2UUB - chains A and K of the 23 polymer chains in the assembly; structure by X-ray diffraction, 2.80 A resolution.

[Chain A]
Molecule: 16S Ribosomal RNA
Source organism: Thermus thermophilus
Sequence (1522 nucleotides; numbered 0 to 1544 plus 21 insertion-coded residues; 44 numbers in that range are skipped by the numbering (no residue carries them; nothing is unmodelled there); the number before each row is that of its first residue; a row labelled like 189A-189L holds insertion residues (189A, then the next letters in order); numbering starts at 0):
     0 UUUGUUGGAGAGUUUGAUCCUGGCUCAGGGUGAACGCUGGCGGCGUGCCU
    50 AAGACAUGCAAGUCGUGCGGGCCG
    76 CGGGGUUUU
    88 ACUCCG
    96 UGGUCAGCGGCGGACGGGUGAGUAACGCGUGGGU
  129A G
   130 ACCUACCCGGAAGAGGGGGACAACCCGGGGAAACUCGGGCUAAUCCCCCA
   180 UGUGGACCCG
189A-189L CCCCUUGGGGUG
   190 UGUCCAAAGGGCUUU
   216 GCCCGCUUCCGGAUGGGCCCGCGUCCCAUCAGCUAGUUGGUGGGGUAAUG
   266 GCCCACCAAGGCGACGACGGGUAGCCGGUCUGAGAGGAUGGCCGGCCACA
   316 GGGGCACUGAGACACGGGCCCCACUCCUACGGGAGGCAGCAGUUAGGAAU
   366 CUUCCGCAAUGGGCGCAAGCCUGACGGAGCGACGCCGCUUGGAGGAAGAA
   416 GCCCUUCGGGGUGUAAACUCCUGA
   441 ACCCGGGACGAAACCCCC
   460 GA
   470 CGAGGGGA
   479 CUGACGGUACCGGGGUAA
   498 UAGCGCCGGCCAACUCCGUGCCAGCAGCCGCGGUAAUACGGAGGGCGCGA
   548 GCGUUACCCGGAUUCACUGGGCGUAAAGGGCGUGUAGGCGGCCUGGGGCG
   598 UCCCAUGUGAAAGACCACGGCUCAACCGUGGGGGAGCGUGGGAUACGCUC
   648 AGGCUAGACGGUGGGAGAGGGUGGUGGAAUUCCCGGAGUAGCGGUGAAAU
   698 GCGCAGAUACCGGGAGGAACGCCGAUGGCGAAGGCAGCCACCUGGUCCAC
   748 CCGUGACGCUGAGGCGCGAAAGCGUGGGGAGCAAACCGGAUUAGAUACCC
   798 GGGUAGUCCACGCCCUAAACGAUGCGCGCUAGGUCUCUGGGUCU
   848 CCUGGGGGCCGAAGCUAACGCGUUAAGCGCGCCGCCUGGGGAGUACGGCC
   898 GCAAGGCUGAAACUCAAAGGAAUUGACGGGGGCCCGCACAAGCGGUGGAG
   948 CAUGUGGUUUAAUUCGAAGCAACGCGAAGAACCUUACCAGGCCUUGACAU
   998 GCUA
 1001A G
  1002 GGAACCCGGGUGAAAGCCUGGGGUGCCCC
1030A-1030D GCGA
  1031 GGGGAGCCCUAGCACAGGUGCUGCAUGGCCGUCGUCAGCUCGUGCCGUGA
  1081 GGUGUUGGGUUAAGUCCCGCAACGAGCGCAACCCCCGCCGUUAGUUGCCA
  1131 GCGGUUCGGCCGGGCACUCUAACGGGACUGCCCGCG
  1168 AAAGCGGGAGGAAGGAGGGGACGACGUCUGGUCAGCAUGGCCCUUACGGC
  1218 CUGGGCGACACACGUGCUACAAUGCCCACUACAAAGCGAUGCCACCCGGC
  1268 AACGGGGAGCUAAUCGCAAAAAGGUGGGCCCAGUUCGGAUUGGGGUCUGC
  1318 AACCCGACCCCAUGAAGCCGGAAUCGCUAGUAAUCGCGGAUCAGCC
 1363A A
  1364 UGCCGCGGUGAAUACGUUCCCGGGCCUUGUACACACCGCCCGUCACGCCA
  1414 UGGGAGCGGGCUCUACCCGAAGUCGCCGG
1442A-1442B GA
  1443 GCCUA
  1452 C
  1456 GGGCAGGCGCCGAGGGUAGGGCCCGUGACUGGGGCGAAGUCGUAACAAGG
  1506 UAGCUGUACCGGAAGGUGCGGCUGGAUCACCUCCUUUCU
Unresolved in the structure: 0-4, 1534-1538
Bound ions: Mg2+ site 1: U12, G22; Mg2+ site 2: U12, C526, A914; Mg2+ site 3: G15, U920; Mg2+ site 4 near G21 (its only coordinating residue here); Mg2+ site 5: A33, C398; Mg2+ site 6: U37, G38; Mg2+ site 7: C48, U114; Mg2+ site 8: C48, G115; Mg2+ site 9 near A53 (its only coordinating residue here); Mg2+ site 10: C58, U387, G388; Mg2+ site 11: A59, U387; Mg2+ site 12: G61, U62, G105; 126 more Mg2+ sites not listed; 23 more K+ sites not listed
Small-molecule neighbours: paromomycin (PAR): G1405, U1406, C1407, A1408, C1409, G1489, C1490, G1491, A1492, A1493, G1494, U1495, C1496
From the paper describing this entry:
  - Mg2+ coordination: C518
  - conformationally variable residues: G530

[Chain K]
Name: 30S ribosomal protein S11
Source organism: Thermus thermophilus
Reference sequence: P80376 (RS11_THET8); aligned to UniProt positions 1-128 over residues 2-129 (the alignment contains insertions or deletions, so no single offset holds)
Sequence (129 residues; row label = number of the first residue in the row):
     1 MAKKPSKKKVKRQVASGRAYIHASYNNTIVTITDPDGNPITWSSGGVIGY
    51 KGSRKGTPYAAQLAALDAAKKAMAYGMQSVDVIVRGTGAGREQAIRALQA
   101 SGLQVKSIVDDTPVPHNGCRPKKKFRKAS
Unresolved in the structure: 1-10

[How chain A and chain K interact]
Residue-residue contacts (79; chain A residue first):
  G674(A) with His116(K), base contact
  A675(A) with Val114(K), hydrogen bond to the sugar; Pro115(K), base contact; His116(K), hydrogen bond to the base; Asn117(K), base contact
  A676(A) with Pro113(K), sugar contact; Pro115(K), sugar contact; Cys119(K), base contact
  U677(A) with Cys119(K), base contact
  G683(A) with Asn38(K), base contact; Pro39(K), base contact
  A684(A) with Asn38(K), sugar contact; Pro39(K), hydrogen bond to the sugar
  G685(A) with Pro39(K), sugar contact; Ile40(K), phosphate contact; Trp42(K), sugar contact
  U686(A) with Trp42(K), hydrogen bond to the sugar
  A687(A) with Trp42(K), sugar contact; Lys71(K), salt bridge to the phosphate
  G688(A) with Trp42(K), sugar contact; Ser44(K), hydrogen bond to the phosphate; Gly46(K), sugar contact; Val47(K), sugar contact
  C689(A) with Asn27(K), hydrogen bond to the phosphate; Ser44(K), hydrogen bond to the phosphate; Gly46(K), hydrogen bond to the phosphate; Lys55(K), salt bridge to the phosphate
  G690(A) with Asn27(K), hydrogen bond to the phosphate; Lys55(K), hydrogen bond to the base
  G691(A) with Asn26(K), hydrogen bond to the phosphate; Lys51(K), base contact; Gly52(K), base contact; Lys55(K), hydrogen bond to the base
  U692(A) with Asn26(K), hydrogen bond to the phosphate; Gly52(K), base contact; Ser53(K), hydrogen bond to the base; Lys124(K), salt bridge to the phosphate
  A694(A) with Ser53(K), hydrogen bond to the phosphate
  A695(A) with Gly52(K), phosphate contact; Ser53(K), hydrogen bond to the phosphate
  A704(A) with Trp42(K), base contact
  U705(A) with Ile29(K), base contact
  A706(A) with His22(K), phosphate contact; Ile29(K), sugar contact; Thr31(K), hydrogen bond to the sugar; Pro39(K), base contact
  C707(A) with Tyr20(K), phosphate contact; Gly37(K), hydrogen bond to the sugar; Pro39(K), base contact; Arg85(K), salt bridge to the phosphate
  C708(A) with Arg18(K), sugar contact; Tyr20(K), sugar contact; Asp36(K), sugar contact; Gly37(K), sugar contact; Arg85(K), salt bridge to the phosphate
  G714(A) with Cys119(K), base contact
  A715(A) with Gly118(K), base contact
  A716(A) with Asn117(K), base contact; Gly118(K), sugar contact
  C717(A) with His116(K), sugar contact
  G718(A) with His116(K), stacking on the base; Asn117(K), hydrogen bond to the sugar
  A777(A) with Cys119(K), base contact
  G778(A) with Cys119(K), sugar contact; Arg120(K), hydrogen bond to the sugar
  C779(A) with Arg120(K), sugar contact; Pro121(K), sugar contact; Lys122(K), phosphate contact; Lys123(K), phosphate contact
  A780(A) with Lys122(K), phosphate contact; Lys123(K), hydrogen bond to the phosphate
  C797(A) with Lys124(K), phosphate contact
  G798(A) with Lys122(K), salt bridge to the phosphate
  G799(A) with Lys122(K), salt bridge to the phosphate
  U1522(A) with Lys123(K), phosphate contact
  G1523(A) with Lys123(K), salt bridge to the phosphate
  C1524(A) with Arg120(K), salt bridge to the phosphate
  G1525(A) with Arg120(K), salt bridge to the phosphate; Arg126(K), salt bridge to the phosphate
Also at the interface, not in a pair above, chain A (38 interface residues in all): C796
Also at the interface, not in a pair above, chain K (39 interface residues in all): Ser24, Thr33, Gly45, Tyr75

[Overview]
The interface between chain A and chain K involves 38 residues on one side and 39 on the other; the contacts
include 21 hydrogen bonds, 11 salt bridges and 1 aromatic stacking contact. Polar contacts include
A675(A)-His116(K), G690(A)-Lys55(K) and G691(A)-Lys55(K). Bound to chain A: paromomycin. From the paper: Mg2+
coordination by C518(A); conformational variability at G530(A).
Here chain A is 16S Ribosomal RNA and chain K is 30S ribosomal protein S11, both from Thermus thermophilus.
Entry 2UUB (Structure of the Thermus thermophilus 30S ribosomal subunit complexed with a Valine-ASL with cmo5U
in position ...) was determined by X-ray diffraction (same publication as 2UUC, 2UU9 and 2UUA).
